Entry 6J0N (electron microscopy, 3.50 A resolution); this record covers chains D and V of the 54 polymer chains in the assembly.

== Chain D ==
Name: Pvc9
Source organism: Photorhabdus asymbiotica subsp. asymbiotica (strain ATCC 43949 / 3105-77)
UniProt: B6VNN6 (B6VNN6_PHOAA); numbering as in UniProt (aligned over 1-140)
Sequence (140 residues; each row starts with the number of its first residue):
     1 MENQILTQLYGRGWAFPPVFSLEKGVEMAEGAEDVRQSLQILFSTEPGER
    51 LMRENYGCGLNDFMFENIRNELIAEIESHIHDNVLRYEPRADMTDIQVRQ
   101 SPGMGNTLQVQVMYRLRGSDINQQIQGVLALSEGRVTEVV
Disordered / not traced: 1, 129-140

== Chain V ==
Name: Pvc4
Source organism: Photorhabdus asymbiotica subsp. asymbiotica (strain ATCC 43949 / 3105-77)
UniProt: B6VNP1 (B6VNP1_PHOAA); residues 1-410 here correspond to UniProt positions 15-424 (UniProt number = residue number + 14)
Sequence (410 residues; row label = number of the first residue in the row):
     1 MERLQPGVTLTESIITMGQQEIPSAVPVFIGYTVRYPEQSEASVRIDSLA
    51 EYTSLFGDDHVMMFAVRHYFDNGGQQAFVLPLKDNMPSVEMTTAEAENLI
   101 AALRSATVSEAIGGHSQITLILVPDMARLNDSDIDDSSTQVSLWSQGWEA
   151 LLQLSQVRPNLFVLLDAPDNVEQAQKCMTTLSSDYRQWGAAYWPRLETTY
   201 QKEISGKDNESQGIFQGTVLSPTAAVAAVIQRTDNDAGVWKAPANIALSQ
   251 VIRPVKSYLQGSVLFNSSGTSLNVIRSFPGKGIRVWGCRTLENTDNTQWR
   301 YLQTRRLVSYVTAHLTQLARMYVFEPNNELTWMKLKGQSYNWLRQLWLQG
   351 GLYGSQEDEAFNILLGVNETMTEDDVRAGKMIMKVELAVLFPAEFIEISL
   401 VFNTQTEALS
Disordered / not traced: 135-140, 203-213

== How chain D and chain V interact ==
Residue-residue contacts (69):
  Arg-36(D) with Leu-400(V), hydrogen bond (side chain-backbone)
  Leu-39(D) with Leu-400(V), hydrophobic
  Gln-40(D) with Leu-400(V)
  Phe-43(D) with Ile-398(V), hydrophobic; Leu-400(V), hydrophobic
  Pro-47(D) with Pro-279(V); Lys-281(V)
  Asn-61(D) with Asn-245(V), hydrogen bond (backbone-side chain); Phe-278(V); Trp-286(V)
  Met-64(D) with Asn-245(V), hydrogen bond (backbone-side chain); Trp-286(V), hydrophobic; Ala-393(V); Glu-394(V); Ile-396(V), hydrophobic
  Phe-65(D) with Ala-242(V); Ala-244(V), hydrophobic; Trp-286(V), hydrophobic; Gly-287(V); Cys-288(V), hydrophobic; Pro-392(V); Ala-393(V), hydrogen bond (backbone-backbone); Glu-394(V)
  Glu-66(D) with Lys-241(V); Pro-392(V), hydrogen bond (backbone-backbone); Ala-393(V)
  Asn-67(D) with Trp-240(V), hydrogen bond (side chain-backbone); Lys-241(V); Gln-303(V), hydrogen bond; Leu-390(V); Phe-391(V)
  Ile-68(D) with Phe-391(V), hydrogen bond (backbone-backbone); Ala-393(V), hydrophobic
  Gln-100(D) with Tyr-353(V)
  Gly-105(D) with Phe-391(V)
  Asn-106(D) with Tyr-301(V), hydrogen bond; Phe-391(V); Ala-393(V); Glu-394(V), hydrogen bond
  Thr-107(D) with Phe-395(V), hydrogen bond (side chain-backbone); Glu-397(V)
  Leu-108(D) with Ala-393(V), hydrophobic; Phe-395(V), hydrogen bond (backbone-backbone); Ile-396(V); Glu-397(V), hydrogen bond (backbone-backbone)
  Gln-109(D) with Glu-397(V)
  Val-110(D) with Ile-396(V), hydrophobic; Glu-397(V), hydrogen bond (backbone-backbone); Ile-398(V); Ser-399(V), hydrogen bond (backbone-backbone)
  Gln-111(D) with Ser-399(V); Val-401(V)
  Val-112(D) with Leu-400(V); Val-401(V), hydrogen bond (backbone-backbone)
  Met-113(D) with Val-401(V); Asn-403(V)
  Tyr-114(D) with Val-401(V), hydrogen bond (backbone-backbone); Phe-402(V); Asn-403(V), hydrogen bond (backbone-backbone)
  Arg-115(D) with Asn-403(V), hydrogen bond (side chain-backbone); Thr-404(V); Glu-407(V)
  Leu-116(D) with Phe-402(V), hydrophobic
  Asp-120(D) with Thr-404(V); Glu-407(V)
  Ile-121(D) with Phe-402(V)
  Asn-122(D) with Thr-404(V); Gln-405(V)
  Gln-123(D) with Phe-402(V)
Interface residues without a listed pair, chain D (35 interface residues in all): Glu-46, Gly-48, Glu-49, Leu-60, Asp-62, Phe-63, Thr-94
Interface residues without a listed pair, chain V (33 interface residues in all): Arg-284, Arg-289

== Overview ==
The interface between chain D and chain V involves 35 residues on one side and 33 on the other, with 19
hydrogen bonds. Polar pairs include Arg-36(D)/Leu-400(V), Asn-61(D)/Asn-245(V) and Met-64(D)/Asn-245(V).
Here chain D is Pvc9 and chain V is Pvc4, both from Photorhabdus asymbiotica subsp. asymbiotica (strain ATCC
43949 / 3105-77). Entry 6J0N (Cryo-EM Structure of an Extracellular Contractile Injection System, baseplate in
extended state, refined in C6 symmetry) was determined by electron microscopy (same publication as 6J0B, 6J0C,
6J0F and 6J0M).
